7NJ1 - chains A and B; structure by electron microscopy, 2.90 A resolution.

== Chain A ==
Molecule: Separin
Organism: Homo sapiens
Notes: EC 3.4.22.49
UniProt: Q14674 (ESPL1_HUMAN); numbering as in UniProt (aligned over 1-2120)
Sequence (2160 residues; each row starts with the number of its first residue):
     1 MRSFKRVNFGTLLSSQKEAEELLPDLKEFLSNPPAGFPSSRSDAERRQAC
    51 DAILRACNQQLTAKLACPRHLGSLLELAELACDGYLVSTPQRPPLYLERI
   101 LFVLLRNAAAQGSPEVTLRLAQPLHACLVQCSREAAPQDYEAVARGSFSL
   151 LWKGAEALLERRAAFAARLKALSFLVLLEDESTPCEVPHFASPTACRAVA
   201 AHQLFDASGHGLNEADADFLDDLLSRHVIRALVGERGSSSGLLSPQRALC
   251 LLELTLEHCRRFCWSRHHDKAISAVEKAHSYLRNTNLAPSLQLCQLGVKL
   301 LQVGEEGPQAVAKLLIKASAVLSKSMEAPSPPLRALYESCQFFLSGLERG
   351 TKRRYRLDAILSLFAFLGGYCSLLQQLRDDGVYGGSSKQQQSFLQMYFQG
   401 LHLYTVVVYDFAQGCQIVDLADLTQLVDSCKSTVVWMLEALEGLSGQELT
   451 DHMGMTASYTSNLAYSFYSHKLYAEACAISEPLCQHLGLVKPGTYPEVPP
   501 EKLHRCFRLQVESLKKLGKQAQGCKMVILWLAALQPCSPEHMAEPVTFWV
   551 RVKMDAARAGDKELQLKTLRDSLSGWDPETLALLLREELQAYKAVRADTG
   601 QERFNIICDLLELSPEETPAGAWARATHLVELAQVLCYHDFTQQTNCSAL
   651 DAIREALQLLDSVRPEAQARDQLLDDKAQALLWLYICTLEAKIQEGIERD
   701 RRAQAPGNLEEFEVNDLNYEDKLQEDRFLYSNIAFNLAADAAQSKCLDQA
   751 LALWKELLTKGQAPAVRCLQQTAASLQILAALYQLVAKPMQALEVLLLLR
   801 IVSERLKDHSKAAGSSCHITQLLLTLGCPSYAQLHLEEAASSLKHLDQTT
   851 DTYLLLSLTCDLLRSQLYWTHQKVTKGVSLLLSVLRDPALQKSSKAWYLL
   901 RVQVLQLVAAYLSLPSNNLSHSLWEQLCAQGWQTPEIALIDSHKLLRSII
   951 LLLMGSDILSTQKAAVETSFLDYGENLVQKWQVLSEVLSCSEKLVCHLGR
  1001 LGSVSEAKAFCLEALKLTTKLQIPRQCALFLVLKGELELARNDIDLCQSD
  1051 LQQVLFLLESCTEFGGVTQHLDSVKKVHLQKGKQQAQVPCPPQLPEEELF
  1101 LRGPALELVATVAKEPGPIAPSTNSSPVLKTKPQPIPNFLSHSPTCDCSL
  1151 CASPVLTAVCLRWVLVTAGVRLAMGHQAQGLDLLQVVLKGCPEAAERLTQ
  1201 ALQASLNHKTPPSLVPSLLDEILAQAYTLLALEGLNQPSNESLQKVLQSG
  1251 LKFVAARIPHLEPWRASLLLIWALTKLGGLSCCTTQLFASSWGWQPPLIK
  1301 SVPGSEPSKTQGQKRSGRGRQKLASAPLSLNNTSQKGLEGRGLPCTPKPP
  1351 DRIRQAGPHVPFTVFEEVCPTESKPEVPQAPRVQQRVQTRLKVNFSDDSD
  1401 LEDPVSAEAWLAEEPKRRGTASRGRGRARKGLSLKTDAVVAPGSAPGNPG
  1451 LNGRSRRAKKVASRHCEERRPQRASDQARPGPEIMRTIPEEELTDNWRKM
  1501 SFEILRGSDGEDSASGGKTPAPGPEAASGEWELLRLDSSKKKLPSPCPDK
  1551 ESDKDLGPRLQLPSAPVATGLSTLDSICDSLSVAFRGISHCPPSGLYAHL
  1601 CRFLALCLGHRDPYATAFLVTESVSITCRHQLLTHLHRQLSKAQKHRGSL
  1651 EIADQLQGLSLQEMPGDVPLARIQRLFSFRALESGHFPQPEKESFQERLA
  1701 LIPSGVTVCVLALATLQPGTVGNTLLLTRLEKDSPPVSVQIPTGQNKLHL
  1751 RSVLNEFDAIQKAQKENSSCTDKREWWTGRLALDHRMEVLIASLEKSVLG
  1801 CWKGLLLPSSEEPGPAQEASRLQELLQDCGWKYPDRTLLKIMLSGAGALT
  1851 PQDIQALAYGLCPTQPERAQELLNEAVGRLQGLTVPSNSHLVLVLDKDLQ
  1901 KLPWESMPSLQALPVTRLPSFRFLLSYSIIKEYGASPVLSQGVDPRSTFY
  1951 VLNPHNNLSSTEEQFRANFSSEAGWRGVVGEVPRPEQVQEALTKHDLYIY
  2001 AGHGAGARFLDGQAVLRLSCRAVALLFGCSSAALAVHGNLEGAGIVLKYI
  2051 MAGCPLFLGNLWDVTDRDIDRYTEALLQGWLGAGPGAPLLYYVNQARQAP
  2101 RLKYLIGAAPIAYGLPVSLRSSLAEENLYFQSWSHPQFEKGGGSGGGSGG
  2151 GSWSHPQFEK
Unresolved in the structure: 1-242, 284, 305-307, 327-330, 706-727, 956-967, 1065-1143, 1279-1571, 1648-1666, 2121-2160
Disulfide bonds: C637-C687
Sequence notes: conflict D25 (Ala in Q14674), V116 (Ala in Q14674), I693 (Met in Q14674), S1329 (Arg in Q14674), Q1561 (Arg in Q14674), H2037 (Arg in Q14674); expression tag (2121-2160)
UniProt features mapped onto this chain:
  - active site: C2029
  - site (Cleavage): R1506, G1507, R1535, L1536
  - modified residue (Phosphoserine): S1126, S1396, S1399, S1508
  - mutagenesis: S1126 (S1126A: Abolishes phosphorylation at this site, as well as the negative regulation due to phosphorylation), E1483 to R1486 (Abolishes autocleavage; when associated with R-1178; E-1181; R-1207 and E-1210. Does not affect the protease function), R1486 (R1486A: Abolishes autocleavage; when associated with A-1181 and A-1210), E1503 to R1506 (Does not affect autocleavage. Does not affect the protease function), R1506 (R1506A: Abolishes autocleavage; when associated with A-1161 and A-1210), E1532 to R1535 (Strongly reduces autocleavage at this site, but enhances autocleavage at site 1. Does not affect the protease function), R1535 (R1535A: Abolishes autocleavage; when associated with A-1161 and A-1281), C2029 (C2029A: Abolishes protease activity)
From the paper describing this entry:
  - catalytic residues: H2003, C2029
  - mutagenesis - C2029S: abolished catalytic activity on Scc1
  - post-translational modification sites: S1396, S1399 (citing earlier work)

== Chain B ==
Molecule: Securin
Organism: Homo sapiens
UniProt: O95997 (PTTG1_HUMAN); residues 1-202 here = UniProt positions 1-202
Sequence (202 residues; numbered 1 to 202; the number before each row is that of its first residue):
     1 MATLIYVDKENGEPGTRVVAKDGLKLGSGPSIKALDGRSQVSTPRFGKTF
    51 DAPPALPKATRKALGTVNRATEKSVKTKGPLKQKQPSFSAKKMTEKTVKA
   101 KSSVPASDDAYPEIEKFFPFNPLDFESFDLPEEHQIAHLPLSGVPLMILD
   151 EERELEKLFQLGPPSPVKMPSPPWESNLLQSPSSILSTLDVELPPVCCDI
   201 DI
Unresolved in the structure: 1-110, 167-202
UniProt features mapped onto this chain:
  - motif: R61 to L64 (D-box), T71 to K73 (TEK-box 1), T94 to K96 (TEK-box 2), P163 to P173 (SH3-binding)
  - modified residue: A2 (N-acetylalanine), S165 (Phosphoserine)
  - mutagenesis: R61 (R61A: Abolishes ubiquitination and subsequent degradation; when associated with A-64), L64 (L64A: Abolishes ubiquitination and subsequent degradation; when associated with A-61), P163 (P163A: Strongly reduces transforming capability; when associated with L-170; A-172 and L-173), S165 (S165A: Abolishes phosphorylation), P170 to P173 (Strongly reduces transforming capability; when associated with A-163)

== How chain A and chain B interact ==
Contacting residue pairs - 147 pairs, chain A then chain B:
  H402(A) - P164(B)  hydrogen bond (side chain-backbone)
  H402(A) - P166(B)
  T405(A) - P164(B)
  V406(A) - P164(B)  hydrophobic
  Y409(A) - G162(B)
  Y409(A) - P163(B)
  Y409(A) - P164(B)
  S461(A) - L161(B)
  N462(A) - L161(B)
  N462(A) - P164(B)
  Y465(A) - F159(B)
  Y465(A) - Q160(B)
  Y465(A) - L161(B)  hydrophobic
  Y465(A) - G162(B)
  Y468(A) - F159(B)
  R505(A) - L158(B)  hydrogen bond (side chain-backbone)
  R505(A) - F159(B)
  R505(A) - Q160(B)  hydrogen bond (side chain-backbone)
  R505(A) - L161(B)
  R508(A) - L158(B)  hydrogen bond (side chain-backbone)
  R508(A) - F159(B)
  E512(A) - F159(B)
  E544(A) - L155(B)
  T547(A) - L155(B)
  F548(A) - L155(B)  hydrophobic
  F548(A) - F159(B)  hydrophobic
  R551(A) - L155(B)
  R551(A) - F159(B)
  K593(A) - M147(B)
  K593(A) - I148(B)
  K593(A) - L149(B)  hydrogen bond (backbone-backbone)
  A594(A) - L149(B)
  A594(A) - E151(B)
  V595(A) - I148(B)
  R596(A) - I148(B)
  R596(A) - D150(B)
  R603(A) - L146(B)
  R603(A) - M147(B)  hydrogen bond (side chain-backbone)
  R603(A) - I148(B)
  Q634(A) - M147(B)
  C637(A) - G143(B)
  C637(A) - V144(B)  hydrogen bond (backbone-backbone)
  Y638(A) - V144(B)
  Y638(A) - P145(B)  hydrophobic
  Y638(A) - L146(B)
  W683(A) - V144(B)  hydrophobic
  I686(A) - V144(B)  hydrophobic
  E690(A) - L141(B)
  E690(A) - G143(B)  hydrogen bond (side chain-backbone)
  E690(A) - V144(B)
  I693(A) - L141(B)
  Q770(A) - L149(B)
  Q770(A) - D150(B)  hydrogen bond (side chain-backbone)
  Q770(A) - E152(B)  hydrogen bond
  Q771(A) - M147(B)
  Q771(A) - L149(B)
  A774(A) - M147(B)  hydrophobic
  A774(A) - L149(B)  hydrophobic
  L806(A) - E152(B)
  I940(A) - H134(B)  hydrogen bond (backbone-side chain)
  H943(A) - H134(B)
  K944(A) - E133(B)  salt bridge
  K944(A) - H134(B)
  R947(A) - E132(B)  hydrogen bond (side chain-backbone)
  R947(A) - E133(B)
  R947(A) - Q135(B)  hydrogen bond (side chain-backbone)
  R947(A) - I136(B)
  I950(A) - L139(B)  hydrophobic
  L951(A) - L139(B)  hydrophobic
  M954(A) - L141(B)  hydrophobic
  Y973(A) - P145(B)  hydrogen bond (side chain-backbone)
  Y973(A) - L146(B)  hydrophobic
  Y973(A) - I148(B)
  G974(A) - I148(B)
  N976(A) - P145(B)
  L977(A) - V144(B)  hydrophobic
  L977(A) - P145(B)
  L977(A) - L146(B)
  K980(A) - L141(B)
  K980(A) - G143(B)
  L984(A) - L141(B)  hydrophobic
  S1005(A) - E126(B)  hydrogen bond
  K1008(A) - F128(B)
  A1009(A) - L130(B)  hydrophobic
  F1010(A) - L130(B)  hydrophobic
  F1010(A) - H134(B)
  L1012(A) - F128(B)  hydrophobic
  E1013(A) - L130(B)
  E1013(A) - H134(B)
  E1013(A) - Q135(B)
  E1013(A) - I136(B)  hydrogen bond (side chain-backbone)
  E1013(A) - A137(B)  hydrogen bond (side chain-backbone)
  K1016(A) - A137(B)
  L1017(A) - I136(B)  hydrophobic
  L1017(A) - A137(B)
  L1017(A) - L141(B)  hydrophobic
  K1020(A) - A137(B)
  K1020(A) - L139(B)
  R1041(A) - L123(B)
  R1041(A) - E126(B)  salt bridge
  R1041(A) - F128(B)
  R1638(A) - P131(B)
  R1638(A) - H134(B)
  Q1764(A) - F117(B)
  K1765(A) - F117(B)
  S1768(A) - F117(B)
  K1773(A) - Y111(B)
  K1773(A) - P112(B)
  K1773(A) - I114(B)
  R1774(A) - Y111(B)
  R1774(A) - P112(B)
  W1776(A) - I114(B)  hydrophobic
  W1776(A) - E115(B)
  W1777(A) - E115(B)
  N1957(A) - F118(B)
  L1958(A) - K116(B)
  L1958(A) - F118(B)  hydrophobic
  H2003(A) - P119(B)
  H2003(A) - F120(B)
  G2004(A) - F120(B)
  D2011(A) - F125(B)
  D2011(A) - S127(B)  hydrogen bond
  G2012(A) - F125(B)
  Q2013(A) - S127(B)  hydrogen bond (side chain-backbone)
  Q2013(A) - D129(B)
  C2029(A) - F118(B)  hydrogen bond (side chain-backbone)
  C2029(A) - F120(B)
  S2030(A) - F120(B)  hydrogen bond (side chain-backbone)
  A2033(A) - P122(B)
  A2035(A) - P122(B)  hydrophobic
  A2035(A) - L123(B)  hydrophobic
  H2037(A) - L123(B)
  A2043(A) - L123(B)  hydrophobic
  G2044(A) - F125(B)
  I2045(A) - F125(B)  hydrophobic
  D2063(A) - F117(B)
  D2063(A) - P119(B)
  D2063(A) - F120(B)
  V2064(A) - F117(B)
  T2065(A) - E115(B)
  T2065(A) - K116(B)  hydrogen bond (side chain-backbone)
  D2066(A) - E115(B)
  D2066(A) - K116(B)  hydrogen bond (backbone-backbone)
  R2067(A) - E113(B)  salt bridge
  R2067(A) - I114(B)
  R2067(A) - E115(B)  salt bridge
  D2068(A) - E115(B)  hydrogen bond (backbone-side chain)
Other interface residues (no listed pair), chain A (98 interface residues in all): Q590, T599, G600, I697, I778, W981, V987, L1021, T1771, R1780, A2005, A2007, R2017, L2034, K2048
Other interface residues (no listed pair), chain B (52 interface residues in all): N121, H138, P140, S142, R153, S165
The authors on this interface:
  - interface residues, chain A: K944(A), R947(A), A1009(A), F1010(A)
  - interface residues, chain B: F118(B), N121(B), L130(B), I136(B)

== Summary ==
98 residues of chain A face 52 of chain B across their interface; the contacts include 24 hydrogen bonds and 4
salt bridges. Polar contacts include K944(A)-E133(B), R1041(A)-E126(B) and R2067(A)-E113(B). From the paper:
catalytic residues H2003(A) and C2029(A); C2029S of chain A abolishes catalytic activity on Scc1.
Here chain A is Separin and chain B is Securin, both from Homo sapiens. Entry 7NJ1 (CryoEM structure of the
human Separase-Securin complex) was determined by electron microscopy (same publication as 7NJ0).
